Entry 7UL5 (electron microscopy, 3.10 A resolution); this record covers chains A and D.

== Chain A ==
Name: Somatostatin receptor type 2
Source organism: Homo sapiens
UniProt: chimeric construct of P30874, P41145: residues 1-237 from P30874 (SSR2_HUMAN) positions 1-237 (same numbers); residues 238-253 from P41145 positions 256-271 (UniProt number = residue number + 18); residues 254-369 from P30874 (SSR2_HUMAN) positions 254-369 (same numbers)
Chain sequence (414 residues; row label = number of the first residue in the row; numbers below 1 keep their minus sign (Asp-38 is residue -38)):
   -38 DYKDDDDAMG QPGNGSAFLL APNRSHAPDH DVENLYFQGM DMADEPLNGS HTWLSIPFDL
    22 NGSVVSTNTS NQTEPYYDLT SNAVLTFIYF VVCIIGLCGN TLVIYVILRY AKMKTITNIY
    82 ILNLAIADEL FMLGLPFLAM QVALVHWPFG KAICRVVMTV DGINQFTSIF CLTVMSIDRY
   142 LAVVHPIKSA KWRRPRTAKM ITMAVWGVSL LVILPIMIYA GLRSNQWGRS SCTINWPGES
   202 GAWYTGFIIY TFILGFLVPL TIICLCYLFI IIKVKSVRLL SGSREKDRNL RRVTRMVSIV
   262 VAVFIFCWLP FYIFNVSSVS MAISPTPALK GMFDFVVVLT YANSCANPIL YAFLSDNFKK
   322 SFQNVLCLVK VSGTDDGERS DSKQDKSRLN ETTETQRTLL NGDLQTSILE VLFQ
Unresolved in the structure: -38 to 39, 187-188, 200-201, 329-375
Cystine bridges: Cys115-Cys193
Construct notes: expression tag (-38 to 0, 370-375)

== Chain D ==
Name: Nanobody 6
Source organism: Lama glama
Notes: antibody fragment or engineered binder
Chain sequence (133 residues; row label = number of the first residue in the row):
     1 MAQVQLQESG GGLVQAGESL RLSCAASGTI FRLYDMGWYR RVSGNQRELV ASITSGGSTK
    61 YGDSVKGRFT ISRDNAKNTV YLQMSSLKPE DTAVYYCNAE YRTGIWEELL DGWGQGTQVT
   121 VSSHHHHHHE PEA
Unresolved in the structure: 1-2, 11-19, 41-48, 63-68, 84-91, 120-133
Cystine bridges: Cys24-Cys97

== Chain A / chain D interface ==
Contacting residue pairs - 17 pairs, chain A then chain D:
  Val235(A) - Ile105(D)  hydrophobic
  Lys236(A) - Arg32(D)
  Lys236(A) - Ile105(D)
  Ser237(A) - Arg32(D)
  Val238(A) - Tyr34(D)
  Arg239(A) - Tyr34(D)
  Arg239(A) - Glu100(D)  salt bridge
  Arg239(A) - Arg102(D)  hydrogen bond (backbone-side chain)
  Arg245(A) - Leu109(D)
  Asp248(A) - Arg102(D)  salt bridge
  Arg249(A) - Glu108(D)  salt bridge
  Arg252(A) - Arg102(D)
  Arg252(A) - Ile105(D)  hydrogen bond (side chain-backbone)
  Arg252(A) - Trp106(D)
  Arg252(A) - Glu107(D)
  Thr255(A) - Trp106(D)
  Arg256(A) - Trp106(D)
Also at the interface, not in a pair above, chain A (12 interface residues in all): Leu240
Also at the interface, not in a pair above, chain D (11 interface residues in all): Asp35, Asp111

== In short ==
Chain A and chain D form an interface of 12 and 11 residues respectively; the contacts include 2 hydrogen
bonds and 3 salt bridges. Polar pairs include Arg239(A)-Glu100(D), Asp248(A)-Arg102(D) and
Arg249(A)-Glu108(D).
Here chain A is Somatostatin receptor type 2 (Homo sapiens) and chain D is Nanobody 6 (Lama glama). Entry 7UL5
(CryoEM Structure of Inactive SSTR2 bound to Nb6) was determined by electron microscopy together with 7UL2,
7UL3 and 7UL4 from the same study.
